PDB entry 6ZZG | X-ray diffraction, 2.93 A resolution | chains A and K

[Chain A]
Name: Centriole protein
From: Chlamydomonas reinhardtii
Reference sequence: A9CQL4 (A9CQL4_CHLRE); numbering as in UniProt (aligned over 1-159)
Chain sequence (160 residues; row label = number of the first residue in the row; numbering starts at 0):
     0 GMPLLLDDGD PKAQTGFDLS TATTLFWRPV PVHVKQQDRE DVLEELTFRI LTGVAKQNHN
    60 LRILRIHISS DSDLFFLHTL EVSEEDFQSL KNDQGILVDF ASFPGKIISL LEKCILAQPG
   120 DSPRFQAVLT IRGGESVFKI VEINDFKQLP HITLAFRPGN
Not modelled in the structure: 0-14
Sequence notes: expression tag (0)

[Chain K]
Name: MB_CRS6-15
From: Mus musculus
Chain sequence (94 residues; each row starts with the number of its first residue; numbers below 1 keep their minus sign (Gly-1 is residue -1)):
    -1 GSVSSVPTKL EVVAATPTSL LISWDAPAVT VYLYVITYGE TGGNSPVQEF EVPGSKSTAT
    59 ISGLKPGVDY TITVYASSKH SSRYASPISI NYRT
Not modelled in the structure: -1

[Chain A / chain K interface]
Contacting residue pairs (22):
  Thr23(A) - Leu31(K)
  Thr23(A) - Glu49(K)  hydrogen bond
  Thr23(A) - Arg81(K)  hydrogen bond (backbone-side chain)
  Leu24(A) - Tyr30(K)
  Leu24(A) - Leu31(K)
  Phe25(A) - Tyr30(K)  hydrophobic
  Trp26(A) - Tyr30(K)  hydrogen bond (backbone-backbone)
  Trp26(A) - Glu49(K)
  Trp26(A) - Val50(K)  hydrophobic
  Trp26(A) - Pro51(K)
  Trp26(A) - Gly52(K)  hydrogen bond (backbone-backbone)
  Arg27(A) - Thr28(K)
  Arg27(A) - Val29(K)  hydrogen bond (side chain-backbone)
  Arg27(A) - Gly52(K)
  Arg27(A) - Ser53(K)
  Pro28(A) - Ser53(K)
  Arg48(A) - Glu49(K)  salt bridge
  Ile107(A) - Tyr30(K)
  Glu111(A) - Thr28(K)
  Glu111(A) - Tyr30(K)  hydrogen bond
  Glu111(A) - Lys77(K)
  Leu115(A) - Thr28(K)
Other interface residues (no listed pair), chain A (12 interface residues in all): Thr22, Ser108

[Summary]
The interface between chain A and chain K involves 12 residues on one side and 11 on the other; the contacts
include 6 hydrogen bonds and 1 salt bridge. Polar contacts include Arg48(A)-Glu49(K), Thr23(A)-Glu49(K) and
Thr23(A)-Arg81(K).
Here chain A is Centriole protein (Chlamydomonas reinhardtii) and chain K is MB_CRS6-15 (Mus musculus). Entry
6ZZG (MB_CRS6-1 bound to CrSAS-6_N) was determined by X-ray diffraction (same publication as 6ZZ8, 6ZZC and
6ZZD).
